PDB entry 1KL3 | X-ray diffraction, 1.70 A resolution | chains A and B of the 8 polymer chains in the assembly

== Chain A (and B) ==
Protein: streptavidin
Source organism: Streptomyces avidinii
Notes: chain B of this document is another copy of the same molecule, construct and numbering; everything in this record applies to it too
UniProt: P22629 (SAV_STRAV); residues 14-139 here correspond to UniProt positions 38-163 (UniProt number = residue number + 24)
Sequence (127 residues; row label = number of the first residue in the row):
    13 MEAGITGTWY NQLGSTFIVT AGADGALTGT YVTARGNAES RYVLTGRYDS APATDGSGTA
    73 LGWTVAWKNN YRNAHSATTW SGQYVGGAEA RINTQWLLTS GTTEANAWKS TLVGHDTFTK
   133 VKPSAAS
Unresolved in the structure: 13-15, 137-139 (chain B: 13-14, 135-139)
Differences from the reference sequence: initiating methionine (13); engineered mutation Val44 (Glu68 in P22629), Thr45 (Ser69 in P22629), Arg47 (Val71 in P22629)
UniProt features mapped onto this chain:
  - motif: Arg59 to Asp61 (Cell attachment site)
  - binding site (biotin): Tyr43, Tyr54, Trp92, Trp108, Trp120
Reported in the primary citation:
  - conformationally variable residues (loop rearrangement): Thr45 to Ser52, Arg84
  - contacts within the chain: Val44-Gly48 (hydrophobic contact), Val44-Arg53 (hydrophobic contact)
  - mutagenesis - E44V/S45T/V47R (1.37 +/- 0.08 uM): increased binding to Strep-tag II (citing earlier work)

== Interface between chain A and chain B ==
Pairs across the interface (80):
  Val55(A) - Arg59(B)
  Thr57(A) - Thr57(B)  hydrogen bond
  Thr57(A) - Gly58(B)
  Thr57(A) - Arg59(B)
  Gly58(A) - Thr57(B)
  Arg59(A) - Val55(B)
  Arg59(A) - Thr57(B)
  Arg59(A) - Thr76(B)
  Arg59(A) - Ala78(B)
  Tyr60(A) - Ala78(B)
  Asp61(A) - Lys80(B)
  Asp61(A) - Asn85(B)  hydrogen bond
  Asp61(A) - His87(B)  salt bridge
  Ser62(A) - Lys80(B)
  Ala63(A) - Lys80(B)
  Ala63(A) - Asn85(B)  hydrogen bond (backbone-side chain)
  Ala63(A) - His87(B)
  Pro64(A) - His87(B)
  Ala65(A) - His87(B)
  Gly68(A) - Thr115(B)
  Ser69(A) - Thr114(B)
  Ser69(A) - Thr115(B)
  Gly70(A) - Gly113(B)
  Gly70(A) - Thr114(B)  hydrogen bond (backbone-backbone)
  Ala72(A) - Ser88(B)
  Ala72(A) - Ala89(B)
  Ala72(A) - Thr111(B)
  Leu73(A) - Ala89(B)
  Gly74(A) - Thr76(B)
  Gly74(A) - Thr91(B)
  Trp75(A) - Thr76(B)  hydrogen bond (backbone-side chain)
  Thr76(A) - Arg59(B)
  Thr76(A) - Gly74(B)
  Thr76(A) - Trp75(B)
  Ala78(A) - Arg59(B)
  Ala78(A) - Tyr60(B)
  Lys80(A) - Ser62(B)
  Lys80(A) - Ala63(B)
  Asn85(A) - Asp61(B)  hydrogen bond
  Asn85(A) - Ala63(B)  hydrogen bond (side chain-backbone)
  His87(A) - Asp61(B)  salt bridge
  His87(A) - Ala63(B)
  His87(A) - Pro64(B)
  His87(A) - Ala65(B)
  His87(A) - Ala72(B)
  Ser88(A) - Ala72(B)
  Ala89(A) - Ala72(B)
  Ala89(A) - Leu73(B)
  Ala89(A) - Ser93(B)
  Thr91(A) - Gly74(B)
  Thr91(A) - Thr91(B)  hydrogen bond
  Thr91(A) - Trp92(B)
  Thr91(A) - Ser93(B)
  Trp92(A) - Thr91(B)
  Ser93(A) - Ala89(B)
  Ser93(A) - Thr91(B)
  Ser93(A) - Leu109(B)  hydrogen bond (side chain-backbone)
  Ser93(A) - Thr111(B)  hydrogen bond
  Gly94(A) - Thr111(B)
  Gln95(A) - Ser112(B)
  Gln95(A) - Gly113(B)
  Gln95(A) - Thr114(B)  hydrogen bond (side chain-backbone)
  Gln95(A) - Ser122(B)
  Arg103(A) - Glu116(B)  salt bridge
  Gln107(A) - Leu109(B)
  Leu109(A) - Ser93(B)  hydrogen bond (backbone-side chain)
  Leu109(A) - Gln107(B)
  Leu109(A) - Leu109(B)  hydrophobic
  Thr111(A) - Ala72(B)
  Thr111(A) - Ser93(B)  hydrogen bond
  Thr111(A) - Gly94(B)
  Ser112(A) - Gln95(B)  hydrogen bond (backbone-side chain)
  Gly113(A) - Gly70(B)
  Gly113(A) - Gln95(B)
  Thr114(A) - Ser69(B)
  Thr114(A) - Gly70(B)  hydrogen bond (backbone-backbone)
  Thr114(A) - Gln95(B)  hydrogen bond (backbone-side chain)
  Thr115(A) - Ser69(B)
  Ser122(A) - Gln95(B)
  Thr123(A) - Gln107(B)  hydrogen bond
Interface residues without a listed pair, chain A (44 interface residues in all): Asp67, Val97, Trp108, Leu110, Glu116
Interface residues without a listed pair, chain B (43 interface residues in all): Asp67, Gly68, Val77, Val97, Trp108, Leu110

== In short ==
44 residues of chain A face 43 of chain B across their interface; the contacts include 17 hydrogen bonds and 3
salt bridges. Polar contacts include Asp61(A)-His87(B), Arg103(A)-Glu116(B) and Thr57(A)-Thr57(B). The paper
reports that E44V/S45T/V47R of chain A increase binding to Strep-tag II; conformational variability at
Thr45(A) and Arg84(A).
Both chains are streptavidin (Streptomyces avidinii). Entry 1KL3 (an engineered streptavidin with improved
affinity for the strep-tag II peptide : SAm1-StrepII) was determined by X-ray diffraction (same publication as
1KFF, 1KL4 and 1KL5).
